6N2Z - chains C and I of the 22 polymer chains in the assembly; structure by electron microscopy, 3.00 A resolution.

== Chain C ==
Name: ATP synthase subunit alpha
From: Bacillus sp. (strain PS3)
Notes: EC 3.6.3.14
Reference sequence: A0A0M3VGF9 (A0A0M3VGF9_BACP3); residues 1-502 here = UniProt positions 1-502
Sequence (502 residues; numbered 1 to 502; the number before each row is that of its first residue):
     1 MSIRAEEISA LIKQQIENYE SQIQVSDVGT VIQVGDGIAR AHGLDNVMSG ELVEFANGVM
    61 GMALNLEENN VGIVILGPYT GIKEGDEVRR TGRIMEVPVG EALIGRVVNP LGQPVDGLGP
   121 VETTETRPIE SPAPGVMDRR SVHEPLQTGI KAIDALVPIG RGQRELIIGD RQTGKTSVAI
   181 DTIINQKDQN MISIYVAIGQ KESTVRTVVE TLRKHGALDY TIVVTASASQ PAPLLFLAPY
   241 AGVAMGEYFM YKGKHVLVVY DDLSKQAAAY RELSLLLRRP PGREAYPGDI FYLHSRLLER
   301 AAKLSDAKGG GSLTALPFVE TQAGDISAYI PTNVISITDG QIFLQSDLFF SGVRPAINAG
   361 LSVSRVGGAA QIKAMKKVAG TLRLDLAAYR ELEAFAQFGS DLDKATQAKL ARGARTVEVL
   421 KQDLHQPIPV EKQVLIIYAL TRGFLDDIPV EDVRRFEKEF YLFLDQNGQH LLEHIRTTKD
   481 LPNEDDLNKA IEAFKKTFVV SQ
Disordered / not traced: 1-7, 502
Differences from the reference sequence: conflict P132 (Arg in A0A0M3VGF9), S193 (Cys in A0A0M3VGF9), F463 (Trp in A0A0M3VGF9)
Metal / ion sites: Mg2+: T176 (together with ATP)
Residues lining bound ligands: ATP (adenosine-5'-triphosphate): D170, R171, Q172, T173, G174, K175, T176, S177, Q200, D262, F349, R354, P355, Q422, D423, L424

== Chain I ==
Name: Bacillus PS3 ATP synthase subunit delta
From: Bacillus sp. PS3
Sequence (178 residues; each row starts with the number of its first residue):
     1 MNQEVIAKRY ASALFQIALE QGQLDRIEED VRAVRQALAE NGEFLSLLSY PKLSLDQKKA
    61 LIAEAFAGVS TPVQNTLLLL LERHRFGLVP ELAEQFLALV DDARGIAKAV AYSARPLTDE
   121 ELRALSDVFA QKVGKQTLEI ENIIDPELIG GVRLRIGNRI YDGSVSGQLE RIRRQLIG
Disordered / not traced: 1, 177-178

== Interface between chain C and chain I ==
Contacting residue pairs (24):
  I12(C) - Q175(I)
  Q15(C) - Q175(I)
  Y19(C) - E170(I)  hydrogen bond
  Y19(C) - R171(I)
  Y19(C) - R174(I)
  Q22(C) - E170(I)  hydrogen bond
  I23(C) - D162(I)
  Q24(C) - I160(I)
  Q24(C) - D162(I)
  Q24(C) - S166(I)
  V25(C) - I160(I)
  V25(C) - Y161(I)  hydrophobic
  S26(C) - I160(I)  hydrogen bond (backbone-backbone)
  D27(C) - N158(I)
  D27(C) - R159(I)  salt bridge
  V28(C) - R155(I)
  V28(C) - N158(I)  hydrogen bond (backbone-backbone)
  V28(C) - I160(I)  hydrophobic
  G43(C) - N158(I)
  D45(C) - N158(I)  hydrogen bond
  N46(C) - R159(I)
  E68(C) - V5(I)
  N69(C) - E4(I)
  E87(C) - I160(I)
Other interface residues (no listed pair), chain C (19 interface residues in all): L11, I16, L44
Other interface residues (no listed pair), chain I (14 interface residues in all): R153

== Summary ==
The interface between chain C and chain I involves 19 residues on one side and 14 on the other; the contacts
include 5 hydrogen bonds and 1 salt bridge. Among the polar pairs are D27(C)-R159(I), Y19(C)-E170(I) and
Q22(C)-E170(I). Chain C binds ATP.
Chain C is ATP synthase subunit alpha (Bacillus sp. (strain PS3)) and chain I is Bacillus PS3 ATP synthase
subunit delta (Bacillus sp. PS3); the structure, Bacillus PS3 ATP synthase class 2, was determined by electron
microscopy (same publication as 6N2D, 6N2Y and 6N30).
